9G00 - chains E and F of the 6 polymer chains in the assembly; structure by electron microscopy, 2.88 A resolution.

== Chain E ==
Name: Acetyl-CoA decarbonylase/synthase complex subunit delta
From: Clostridium autoethanogenum DSM 10061
UniProt: F8TEQ6 (F8TEQ6_9CLOT); residue numbers follow UniProt; this construct covers 1-314
Chain sequence (314 residues; each row starts with the number of its first residue):
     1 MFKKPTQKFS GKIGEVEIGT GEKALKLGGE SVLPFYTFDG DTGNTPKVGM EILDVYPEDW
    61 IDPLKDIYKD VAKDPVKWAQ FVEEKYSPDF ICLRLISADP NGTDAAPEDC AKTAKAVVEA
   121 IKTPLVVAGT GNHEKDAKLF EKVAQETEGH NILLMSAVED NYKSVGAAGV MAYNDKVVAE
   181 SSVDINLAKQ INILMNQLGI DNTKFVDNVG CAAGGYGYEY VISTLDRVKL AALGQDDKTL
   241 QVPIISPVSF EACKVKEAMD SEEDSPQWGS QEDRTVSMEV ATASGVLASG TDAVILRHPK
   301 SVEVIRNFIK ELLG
Not modelled in the structure: 1

== Chain F ==
Name: Corrinoid iron-sulfur protein large subunit
From: Clostridium autoethanogenum DSM 10061
UniProt: F8TEQ7 (F8TEQ7_9CLOT); residues 1-450 here = UniProt positions 1-450
Chain sequence (450 residues; each row starts with the number of its first residue):
     1 MALTGLNIFK LTPKKNCKDC GFPTCLAFSM KVAAGAVEIG KCPHMSDEAM EKLAEATAPI
    61 MKTITIGKGD NEYKLGGETV LFRHEKTFVN RNRFAVAFSD SMDDAEVDAK IQHIKDVDYV
   121 RIGEQMKTEF AAIKYAGNKD KYLALINKIK ASGVKVAYAL VCEDVAVMKE ALPLVKDENP
   181 LVYGANKDNF KEMVELVKGD KLALGVKADG LEALYGLVEE IQKLGYKNLV LDPGGKSIKE
   241 AFENTVQIRR INIEGQDRTF GYPSIIFLDE LTKADKFMEV ALSTLFTLKY GSLLVLSDMD
   301 YSRALPLYSI RQNVFTDPQK PMTVDLGIHG INNPDENSPV LCTVDFALTY FLVSGEVERS
   361 KVPVWMVIPD AGGYSVLTSW AAGKFTGAAI ADEIKKCGIA EKTKNRTLLI PGKVAVLKGE
   421 LEELLPDWNI VISSTEAMFI PKLLKELTAK
Not modelled in the structure: 1-4, 447-450
Metal / ion sites: 4Fe-4S cluster Fe: Cys17, Cys20, Cys25, Cys42
Residues lining bound ligands:
  - cobalamin (B12): Pro321, Leu341, Cys342, Phe346, Thr349, Leu352, Val353, Gly373, Tyr374, Ser375, Val376, Leu377, Thr378, Ala381, Ala382, Leu409, Ile410, Pro411, Gly412, Lys413, Ser433, Ser434, Thr435, Glu436, Ala437, Phe439, Ile440
  - 4Fe-4S cluster (SF4): Thr12, Pro13, Lys15, Asn16, Cys17, Lys18, Asp19, Cys20, Phe22, Pro23, Thr24, Cys25, Phe28, Cys42, Pro43

== Chain E / chain F interface ==
Residue-residue contacts (91):
  Phe2(E) - Leu211(F)
  Phe2(E) - Glu212(F)
  Phe2(E) - Tyr215(F)  hydrophobic
  Phe2(E) - Ile251(F)  hydrophobic
  Lys3(E) - Ile251(F)
  Lys4(E) - Leu211(F)
  Lys4(E) - Gln247(F)
  Pro5(E) - Gln247(F)
  Pro5(E) - Arg250(F)
  Pro5(E) - Ile251(F)  hydrophobic
  Gln7(E) - Arg250(F)  hydrogen bond
  Gln7(E) - Glu254(F)
  Leu33(E) - Phe82(F)  hydrophobic
  Phe35(E) - Phe242(F)
  Tyr36(E) - Phe242(F)  hydrophobic
  Tyr36(E) - Val246(F)
  Tyr36(E) - Arg250(F)
  Tyr36(E) - Lys289(F)  hydrogen bond
  Tyr36(E) - Tyr290(F)
  Phe38(E) - Glu243(F)
  Phe38(E) - Val246(F)  hydrophobic
  Phe38(E) - Gln247(F)
  Phe38(E) - Arg250(F)
  Asp39(E) - Arg250(F)  salt bridge
  Asn101(E) - Pro441(F)
  Asn101(E) - Lys442(F)  hydrogen bond
  Gly131(E) - Met438(F)
  Asn132(E) - Met438(F)
  Asn132(E) - Lys442(F)
  Gly214(E) - Ser309(F)
  Gly214(E) - Ile310(F)
  Gly215(E) - Arg121(F)  hydrogen bond (backbone-side chain)
  Gly215(E) - Ser309(F)
  Gly215(E) - Asn313(F)
  Gly215(E) - Phe351(F)
  Tyr216(E) - Phe351(F)  hydrophobic
  Gly217(E) - Asn313(F)
  Gly217(E) - Phe351(F)
  Tyr218(E) - Asn313(F)
  Glu219(E) - Arg83(F)
  Glu219(E) - Asn313(F)  hydrogen bond
  Tyr220(E) - Phe346(F)
  Tyr220(E) - Leu348(F)  hydrophobic
  Ile222(E) - Leu288(F)  hydrophobic
  Ser223(E) - Arg83(F)  hydrogen bond
  Asp226(E) - Phe82(F)
  Asp226(E) - His84(F)
  Arg227(E) - His84(F)
  Leu230(E) - Phe82(F)  hydrophobic
  Leu230(E) - His84(F)
  Lys254(E) - Glu358(F)  salt bridge
  Glu257(E) - Arg121(F)  salt bridge
  Glu257(E) - Leu305(F)
  Glu257(E) - Ser309(F)
  Gln267(E) - Tyr301(F)
  Trp268(E) - Tyr301(F)
  Trp268(E) - Leu305(F)  hydrophobic
  Asp273(E) - Lys276(F)  salt bridge
  Asp273(E) - Phe277(F)
  Arg274(E) - Leu305(F)
  Val276(E) - Phe277(F)  hydrophobic
  Ser277(E) - Val280(F)
  Ser277(E) - Ser302(F)  hydrogen bond (side chain-backbone)
  Ser277(E) - Pro306(F)
  Met278(E) - Pro306(F)  hydrophobic
  Val280(E) - Phe277(F)
  Val280(E) - Val280(F)  hydrophobic
  Val280(E) - Ala281(F)  hydrophobic
  Ala281(E) - Val280(F)  hydrophobic
  Ala281(E) - Thr284(F)
  Ala281(E) - Pro306(F)  hydrophobic
  Ala281(E) - Ile310(F)  hydrophobic
  Ser284(E) - Ala281(F)
  Ser284(E) - Thr284(F)
  Gly285(E) - Thr284(F)
  Gly285(E) - Leu288(F)
  Ala288(E) - Leu285(F)  hydrophobic
  Lys300(E) - Phe277(F)
  Val304(E) - Phe277(F)
  Phe308(E) - Met278(F)  hydrophobic
  Phe308(E) - Ala281(F)  hydrophobic
  Phe308(E) - Leu282(F)  hydrophobic
  Phe308(E) - Leu285(F)  hydrophobic
  Glu311(E) - Lys239(F)
  Glu311(E) - Met278(F)
  Leu312(E) - Ile238(F)  hydrophobic
  Leu312(E) - Lys239(F)
  Leu312(E) - Phe242(F)  hydrophobic
  Leu312(E) - Leu285(F)  hydrophobic
  Leu313(E) - Lys239(F)  hydrogen bond (backbone-side chain)
  Gly314(E) - Lys239(F)
Other interface residues (no listed pair), chain E (49 interface residues in all): Thr37, Ser289, Asn307
Other interface residues (no listed pair), chain F (49 interface residues in all): Glu85, Asp257, Phe260, Arg303, Val314, Thr316, Met322, Gly355

== In short ==
Chain E and chain F each contribute 49 residues to their interface; the contacts include 8 hydrogen bonds and
4 salt bridges. Polar pairs include Asp39(E)-Arg250(F), Lys254(E)-Glu358(F) and Glu257(E)-Arg121(F). Chain F
binds 4Fe-4S cluster and cobalamin.
Here chain E is Acetyl-CoA decarbonylase/synthase complex subunit delta and chain F is Corrinoid iron-sulfur
protein large subunit, both from Clostridium autoethanogenum DSM 10061. Entry 9G00 (Structure of carbon
monoxide dehydrogenase/acetyl-CoA synthase (CODH/ACS) in complex with corrinoid iron-sulfur protein (CoFeSP)
from Clostridium ...) was determined by electron microscopy together with 9FZY, 9FZZ, 9G01, 9G02, 9G03 and
9G7I from the same study.
